4XSZ - chains B and C of the 6 polymer chains in the assembly; structure by X-ray diffraction, 3.68 A resolution.

Chain B:
Molecule: DNA-directed RNA polymerase subunit alpha
Organism: Escherichia coli O139:H28 (strain E24377A / ETEC)
Notes: EC 2.7.7.6
Reference sequence: A7ZSI4 (RPOA_ECO24); residues 1-234 here = UniProt positions 1-234
Sequence (239 residues; numbered 1 to 239; the number before each row is that of its first residue):
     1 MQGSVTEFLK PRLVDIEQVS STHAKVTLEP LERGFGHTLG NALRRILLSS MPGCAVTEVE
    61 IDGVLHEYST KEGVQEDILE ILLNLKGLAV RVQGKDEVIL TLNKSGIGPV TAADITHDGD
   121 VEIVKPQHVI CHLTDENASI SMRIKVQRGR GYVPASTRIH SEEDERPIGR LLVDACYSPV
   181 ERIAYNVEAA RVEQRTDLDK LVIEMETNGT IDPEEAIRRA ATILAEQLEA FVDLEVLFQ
Unresolved in the structure: 1-5, 161-171, 237-239
Construct notes: expression tag (235-239)

Chain C:
Molecule: DNA-directed RNA polymerase subunit beta
Organism: Escherichia coli O139:H28 (strain E24377A / ETEC)
Notes: EC 2.7.7.6
Reference sequence: A7ZUK1 (RPOB_ECO24); residues 1-1342 here = UniProt positions 1-1342
Sequence (1342 residues; numbered 1 to 1342; the number before each row is that of its first residue):
     1 MVYSYTEKKR IRKDFGKRPQ VLDVPYLLSI QLDSFQKFIE QDPEGQYGLE AAFRSVFPIQ
    61 SYSGNSELQY VSYRLGEPVF DVQECQIRGV TYSAPLRVKL RLVIYEREAP EGTVKDIKEQ
   121 EVYMGEIPLM TDNGTFVING TERVIVSQLH RSPGVFFDSD KGKTHSSGKV LYNARIIPYR
   181 GSWLDFEFDP KDNLFVRIDR RRKLPATIIL RALNYTTEQI LDLFFEKVIF EIRDNKLQME
   241 LVPERLRGET ASFDIEANGK VYVEKGRRIT ARHIRQLEKD DVKLIEVPVE YIAGKVVAKD
   301 YIDESTGELI CAANMELSLD LLAKLSQSGH KRIETLFTND LDHGPYISET LRVDPTNDRL
   361 SALVEIYRMM RPGEPPTREA AESLFENLFF SEDRYDLSAV GRMKFNRSLL REEIEGSGIL
   421 SKDDIIDVMK KLIDIRNGKG EVDDIDHLGN RRIRSVGEMA ENQFRVGLVR VERAVKERLS
   481 LGDLDTLMPQ DMINAKPISA AVKEFFGSSQ LSQFMDQNNP LSEITHKRRI SALGPGGLTR
   541 ERAGFEVRDV HPTHYGRVCP IETPEGPNIG LINSLSVYAQ TNEYGFLETP YRKVTDGVVT
   601 DEIHYLSAIE EGNYVIAQAN SNLDEEGHFV EDLVTCRSKG ESSLFSRDQV DYMDVSTQQV
   661 VSVGASLIPF LEHDDANRAL MGANMQRQAV PTLRADKPLV GTGMERAVAV DSGVTAVAKR
   721 GGVVQYVDAS RIVIKVNEDE MYPGEAGIDI YNLTKYTRSN QNTCINQMPC VSLGEPVERG
   781 DVLADGPSTD LGELALGQNM RVAFMPWNGY NFEDSILVSE RVVQEDRFTT IHIQELACVS
   841 RDTKLGPEEI TADIPNVGEA ALSKLDESGI VYIGAEVTGG DILVGKVTPK GETQLTPEEK
   901 LLRAIFGEKA SDVKDSSLRV PNGVSGTVID VQVFTRDGVE KDKRALEIEE MQLKQAKKDL
   961 SEELQILEAG LFSRIRAVLV AGGVEAEKLD KLPRDRWLEL GLTDEEKQNQ LEQLAEQYDE
  1021 LKHEFEKKLE AKRRKITQGD DLAPGVLKIV KVYLAVKRRI QPGDKMAGRH GNKGVISKIN
  1081 PIEDMPYDEN GTPVDIVLNP LGVPSRMNIG QILETHLGMA AKGIGDKINA MLKQQQEVAK
  1141 LREFIQRAYD LGADVRQKVD LSTFSDEEVM RLAENLRKGM PIATPVFDGA KEAEIKELLK
  1201 LGDLPTSGQI RLYDGRTGEQ FERPVTVGYM YMLKLNHLVD DKMHARSTGS YSLVTQQPLG
  1261 GKAQFGGQRF GEMEVWALEA YGAAYTLQEM LTVKSDDVNG RTKMYKNIVD GNHQMEPGMP
  1321 ESFNVLLKEI RSLGINIELE DE
Unresolved in the structure: 1-2
UniProt features mapped onto this chain:
  - modified residue (N6-acetyllysine): Lys1022, Lys1200
Ligand contacts: cbr-9393 (42U; 4-[3-(4-fluorophenyl)-1H-pyrazol-4-yl]-N-[2-(piperazin-1-yl)ethyl]-2-(trifluoromethyl)aniline): Asp444, Val550, His551, Pro552, Tyr555, Arg637, Gly640, Glu641, Ser642
From the paper describing this entry:
  - binding site for cbr-9393: Asp444, His551, Pro552, Arg637, Ser642
  - mutagenesis - P560L, E562V, R637C, R637S, S642F, S642P: increased growth in response to CBR compounds (citing earlier work)
  - mutagenesis - P552L: increased growth (citing earlier work)

Chain B / chain C interface:
Contacting residue pairs (9; chain B residue first):
  Arg33(B) - Glu820(C)  salt bridge
  Arg33(B) - Pro1081(C)
  Arg33(B) - Glu1083(C)
  Gly34(B) - Glu1083(C)
  His37(B) - Arg1216(C)
  Asn41(B) - Arg1216(C)
  Asn41(B) - Thr1217(C)  hydrogen bond (side chain-backbone)
  Arg44(B) - Thr1217(C)
  Arg44(B) - Glu1219(C)  salt bridge
Also at the interface, not in a pair above, chain B (7 interface residues in all): Arg45, Tyr185

In short:
The interface between chain B and chain C involves 7 residues on one side and 6 on the other, with 1 hydrogen
bond and 2 salt bridges. Polar contacts include Arg33(B)-Glu820(C), Arg44(B)-Glu1219(C) and
Asn41(B)-Thr1217(C). The paper reports a binding site for cbr-9393 at Asp444(C), His551(C) and Pro552(C) among
others; P560L, E562V and R637C of chain C, among others, increase growth in response to CBR compounds; 7
substitutions were tested in all.
Chain B is DNA-directed RNA polymerase subunit alpha and chain C is DNA-directed RNA polymerase subunit beta,
both from Escherichia coli O139:H28 (strain E24377A / ETEC); the structure, Crystal structure of CBR 9393
bound to Escherichia coli RNA polymerase holoenzyme, was determined by X-ray diffraction together with 4XSX
and 4XSY from the same study.
